6YL3 - chains A and C of the 36 polymer chains in the assembly; structure by electron microscopy, 1.98 A resolution.

Chain A:
Name: Urease subunit gamma
From: Yersinia enterocolitica W22703
Notes: EC 3.5.1.5
Reference sequence: F4MWM9 (F4MWM9_YEREN); residue numbers follow UniProt; this construct covers 1-100
Sequence (100 residues; numbered 1 to 100; the number before each row is that of its first residue):
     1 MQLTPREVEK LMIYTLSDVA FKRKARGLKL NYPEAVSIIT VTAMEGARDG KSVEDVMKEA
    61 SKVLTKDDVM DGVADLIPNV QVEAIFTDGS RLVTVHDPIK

Chain C:
Name: Urease subunit alpha
From: Yersinia enterocolitica W22703
Notes: EC 3.5.1.5
Reference sequence: F4MWM7 (F4MWM7_YEREN); residues 2-572 here = UniProt positions 2-572
Sequence (571 residues; row label = number of the first residue in the row):
     2 PQISRQEYAG LFGPTTGDKI RLGDTNLFIE IEKDLRGYGE ESVYGGGKSL RDGMGANNHL
    62 TRDNGVLDLV ITNVTIVDAR LGVIKADVGI RDGKIAGIGK SGNPGVMDGV TPGLVVGVST
   122 DAISGEHLIL TAAGIDTHIH LISPQQAYHA LSNGVATFFG GGIGPTDGTN GTTVTPGPWN
   182 IRQMLRSVEG LPVNVGILGK GNSYGRGPLL EQAIAGVVGY KVHEDWGATA NALRHSLRMA
   242 DEMDIQVSVH TDSLNECGYV EDTIDAFEGR TIHTFHTEGA GGGHAPDIIR VASQPNVLPS
   302 STNPTLPYGV NSQAELFDMI MVCHNLNPNV PADVSFAESR VRPETIAAEN VLHDMGVISM
   362 FSSDSQAMGR VGENWLRVMQ TANAMKASRG KLPEDAPGND NFRVLRYVAK ITINPAIAQG
   422 VSHVIGSVEV GKMADLVLWD PRFFGAKPKM VIKGGMINWA AMGDPNASLP TPQPVFYRPM
   482 FGAMGKTMQD TCVTFVSQAA LDDGVKEKAG LDRQVIAVKN CRTISKHDLV RNDQTPNIEV
   542 DPETFAVKVD GVHATCEPID TAAMNQRYFF G
Not modelled in the structure: 328-334
Modified residues: Lys222 (lysine nz-carboxylic acid; KCX)
Metal / ion sites: Ni2+ site 1: His139, His141, Lys222, Asp365; Ni2+ site 2: Lys222, His251, His277
From the paper describing this entry:
  - Ni2+ coordination: His139, His141, Lys222, His251, His277, Asp365
  - post-translational modification sites: Lys222
  - catalytic residues: His325 (citing earlier work)
  - conformationally variable residues (order/disorder transition, side-chain flip): Asn312 to Asp355, Met369

How chain A and chain C interact:
Residue-residue contacts (39; chain A residue first):
  Arg6(A) - Asn467(C)
  Glu9(A) - Pro466(C)
  Glu9(A) - Pro475(C)
  Glu9(A) - Phe477(C)
  Glu9(A) - Arg479(C)  salt bridge
  Lys10(A) - Asp465(C)  salt bridge
  Lys10(A) - Gln474(C)
  Met12(A) - Pro475(C)  hydrophobic
  Met12(A) - Phe477(C)  hydrophobic
  Leu16(A) - Phe571(C)  hydrophobic
  Val19(A) - Phe571(C)  hydrophobic
  Arg23(A) - Phe571(C)
  Asn31(A) - Gln567(C)  hydrogen bond (side chain-backbone)
  Asn31(A) - Arg568(C)
  Asn31(A) - Phe570(C)  hydrogen bond (side chain-backbone)
  Tyr32(A) - Phe444(C)  hydrophobic
  Tyr32(A) - Arg568(C)  hydrogen bond (backbone-backbone)
  Pro33(A) - Tyr569(C)
  Pro33(A) - Phe571(C)
  Val36(A) - Gln474(C)
  Thr40(A) - Gln474(C)
  Met70(A) - Gln567(C)
  Met70(A) - Arg568(C)
  Asp71(A) - Arg568(C)  hydrogen bond (backbone-side chain)
  Val73(A) - Arg568(C)
  Asp75(A) - Arg443(C)  hydrogen bond (backbone-side chain)
  Leu76(A) - Arg443(C)  hydrogen bond (backbone-side chain)
  Leu76(A) - Phe444(C)  hydrophobic
  Leu76(A) - Tyr569(C)  hydrophobic
  Pro78(A) - Arg443(C)
  Gln81(A) - Leu470(C)
  Gln81(A) - Thr472(C)  hydrogen bond
  Gln81(A) - Pro473(C)
  Gln81(A) - Gln474(C)  hydrogen bond (backbone-backbone)
  Glu83(A) - Asn467(C)
  Glu83(A) - Ala468(C)
  Glu83(A) - Ser469(C)  hydrogen bond
  Leu92(A) - Ser469(C)
  Leu92(A) - Pro473(C)  hydrophobic
Also at the interface, not in a pair above, chain A (24 interface residues in all): Ile13, Glu34, Val82

Summary:
24 residues of chain A and 19 residues of chain C are in contact; the contacts include 9 hydrogen bonds and 2
salt bridges. Among the polar pairs are Glu9(A)-Arg479(C), Lys10(A)-Asp465(C) and Asn31(A)-Gln567(C). The
paper reports the catalytic residue His325(C); Ni2+ coordination by His139(C), His141(C) and Lys222(C) among
others.
Here chain A is Urease subunit gamma and chain C is Urease subunit alpha, both from Yersinia enterocolitica
W22703. Entry 6YL3 (High resolution cryo-EM structure of urease from the pathogen Yersinia enterocolitica) was
determined by electron microscopy.
